3HAT - chains H and T of the 4 polymer chains in the assembly; structure by X-ray diffraction, 2.50 A resolution.

== Chain H ==
Name: Thrombin heavy chain
Source organism: Homo sapiens
Reference sequence: P00734 (THRB_HUMAN); the construct lacks a stretch of the UniProt sequence and is renumbered around it, so the offset changes along the chain: 16-36 = UniProt 364-384; 37-60 = UniProt 386-409; 61-77 = UniProt 419-435; 78-97 = UniProt 437-456; 7 more segments
Chain sequence (259 residues; row label = number of the first residue in the row; note: 4 numbers in that range are skipped by the numbering (no residue carries them; nothing is unmodelled there); a row labelled like 60A-60I holds insertion residues (60A, then the next letters in order)):
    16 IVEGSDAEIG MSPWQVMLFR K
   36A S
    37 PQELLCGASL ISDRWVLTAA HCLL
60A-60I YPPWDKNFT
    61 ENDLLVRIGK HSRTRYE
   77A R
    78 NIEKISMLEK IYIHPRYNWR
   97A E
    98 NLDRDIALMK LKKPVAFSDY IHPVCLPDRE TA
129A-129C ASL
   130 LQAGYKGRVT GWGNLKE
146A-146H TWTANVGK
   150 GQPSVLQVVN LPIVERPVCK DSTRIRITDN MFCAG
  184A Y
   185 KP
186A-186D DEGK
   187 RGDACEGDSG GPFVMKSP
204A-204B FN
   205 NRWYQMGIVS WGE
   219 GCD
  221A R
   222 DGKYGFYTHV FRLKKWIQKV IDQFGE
Unresolved in the structure: 146A-146H
Cystine bridges: Cys-42/Cys-58, Cys-168/Cys-182, Cys-191/Cys-220
Swiss-Prot annotation at these positions:
  - region: Ala-183 to Val-200 (High affinity receptor-binding region which is also known as the TP508 peptide)
  - active site (Charge relay system): His-57, Asp-102, Ser-195
  - glycosylation: Asn-60G (N-linked (GlcNAc...) (complex) asparagine)

== Chain T ==
Name: Fpam (fibrinopeptide A mimic)
Chain sequence (4 residues; each row starts with the number of its first residue):
   303 XGVR
Modified positions: RNG ((6,10-dioxo-octahydro-pyridazino[1,2-a][1,2]diazepin-1-yl)-acetaldehyde fragment) at position 303

== Chain H / chain T interface ==
Contacting residue pairs (24):
  His-57(H) with Val-305(T); Arg-306(T), hydrogen bond (side chain-backbone)
  Tyr-60A(H) with Val-305(T)
  Trp-60D(H) with Val-305(T), hydrophobic
  Leu-99(H) with Val-305(T), hydrophobic
  Ile-174(H) with RNG_303(T)
  Asp-189(H) with Arg-306(T), salt bridge
  Ala-190(H) with Arg-306(T)
  Gly-193(H) with Arg-306(T)
  Asp-194(H) with Arg-306(T)
  Ser-195(H) with Arg-306(T), hydrogen bond (side chain-backbone)
  Ser-214(H) with Val-305(T); Arg-306(T), hydrogen bond (backbone-backbone)
  Trp-215(H) with RNG_303(T); Gly-304(T); Val-305(T), hydrophobic; Arg-306(T)
  Gly-216(H) with RNG_303(T); Gly-304(T), hydrogen bond (backbone-backbone); Arg-306(T)
  Glu-217(H) with RNG_303(T)
  Gly-219(H) with Arg-306(T), hydrogen bond (backbone-side chain)
  Cys-220(H) with Arg-306(T)
  Gly-226(H) with Arg-306(T)
Interface residues without a listed pair, chain H (22 interface residues in all): Cys-42, Glu-97A, Cys-191, Glu-192, Val-213

== Summary ==
Chain H and chain T form an interface of 22 and 4 residues respectively; the contacts include 5 hydrogen bonds
and 1 salt bridge. Polar pairs include Asp-189(H)/Arg-306(T), His-57(H)/Arg-306(T) and Ser-195(H)/Arg-306(T).
UniProt lists 3 active-site residues on chain H.
Here chain H is Thrombin heavy chain (Homo sapiens) and chain T is Fpam (fibrinopeptide A mimic). Entry 3HAT
(Active site mimetic inhibition of thrombin) was determined by X-ray diffraction together with 1FPC from the
same study.
